4PAR - chains F and D of the 8 polymer chains in the assembly; structure by X-ray diffraction, 2.89 A resolution.

Chain F:
Molecule: 18-nt DNA strand
Sequence (18 nucleotides; each row starts with the number of its first residue):
     1 TGCTXGATAC AATAGGCC
Modified residues: 5HC (2'-deoxy-5-(hydroxymethyl)cytidine 5'-(dihydrogen phosphate)) at position 5

Chain D:
Molecule: Uncharacterized protein AbaSI
Organism: Acinetobacter baumannii
UniProt: B0VN39 (B0VN39_ACIBS); residues 1-321 here = UniProt positions 1-321
Chain sequence (321 residues; numbered 1 to 321; the number before each row is that of its first residue):
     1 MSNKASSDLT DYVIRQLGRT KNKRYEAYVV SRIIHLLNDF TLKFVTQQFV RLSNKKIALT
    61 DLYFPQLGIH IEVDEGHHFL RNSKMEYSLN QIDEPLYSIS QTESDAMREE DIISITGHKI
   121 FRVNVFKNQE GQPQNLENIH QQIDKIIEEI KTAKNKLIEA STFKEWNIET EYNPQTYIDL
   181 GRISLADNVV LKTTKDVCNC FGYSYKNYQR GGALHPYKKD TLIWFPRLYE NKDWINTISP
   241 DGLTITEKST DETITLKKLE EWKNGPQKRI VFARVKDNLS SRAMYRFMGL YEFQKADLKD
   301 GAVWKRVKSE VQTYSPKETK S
Unresolved in the structure: 1-4, 318-321
Differences from the reference sequence: engineered mutation Ser2 (Cys in B0VN39), Ser309 (Cys in B0VN39), Ser321 (Cys in B0VN39)
Reported in the primary citation:
  - catalytic residues: Lys23, Asp61, Glu72, Val73, Asp74, Glu75, His78 (proposed by the authors, not directly observed)
  - mutagenesis - K23A, D61A, E75A, H78A, D105A, W234A, L259A, R269A, W304A: abolished catalytic activity
  - mutagenesis - D74A, E103A, R108A, W224A, N236A: decreased catalytic activity
  - mutagenesis - H77A, Q209A, T253A, K263A: unchanged catalytic activity
  - binding site for the 18-nt DNA strand (chain F): Gln209, Arg282
  - binding site for the 18-nt DNA strand: Gln209

Interface between chain F and chain D:
Residue-residue contacts (7; chain F residue first):
  DT1(F) with Arg274(D), sugar contact
  DG2(F) with Ser281(D), phosphate contact; Arg282(D), phosphate contact; Ala283(D), hydrogen bond to the phosphate
  DC3(F) with Arg282(D), salt bridge to the phosphate
  DA11(F) with Arg81(D), hydrogen bond to the phosphate
  DA12(F) with Arg81(D), salt bridge to the phosphate
Interface residues without a listed pair, chain D (8 interface residues in all): Ser83, Arg227, Ser280

Summary:
5 residues of chain F and 8 residues of chain D are in contact, with 2 hydrogen bonds and 2 salt bridges.
Among the polar pairs are DG2(F)-Ala283(D), DA11(F)-Arg81(D) and DC3(F)-Arg282(D). From the paper: catalytic
residues Lys23(D), Asp61(D) and Glu72(D) among others; K23A, D61A and E75A of chain D, among others, abolish
catalytic activity; 18 substitutions were tested in all.
Here chain F is an 18-nt DNA strand and chain D is Uncharacterized protein AbaSI (Acinetobacter baumannii).
Entry 4PAR (The 5-Hydroxymethylcytosine-Specific Restriction Enzyme AbaSI in a Complex with Product-like DNA)
was determined by X-ray diffraction together with 4PBA and 4PBB from the same study.
